Entry 5HKN (X-ray diffraction, 1.76 A resolution); this record covers chains A and B.

[Chain A (and B)]
Name: fullerene organizing protein
Notes: chain B of this document is another copy of the same molecule, construct and numbering; everything in this record applies to it too
Chain sequence (30 residues; row label = number of the first residue in the row):
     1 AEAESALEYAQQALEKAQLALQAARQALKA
Ligand contacts: buckminsterfullerene, buckyball (60C): Leu-19, Ala-20, Ala-23
Reported in the primary citation:
  - binding site for buckminsterfullerene, buckyball: Tyr-9

[How chain A and chain B interact]
Residue-residue contacts (27; chain A residue first):
  Ala-3(A) / Leu-28(B)  hydrophobic
  Glu-4(A) / Leu-28(B)
  Leu-7(A) / Leu-21(B)  hydrophobic
  Leu-7(A) / Ala-24(B)  hydrophobic
  Leu-7(A) / Arg-25(B)
  Leu-7(A) / Leu-28(B)  hydrophobic
  Glu-8(A) / Arg-25(B)
  Ala-10(A) / Leu-21(B)
  Gln-11(A) / Gln-18(B)
  Gln-11(A) / Leu-21(B)
  Gln-11(A) / Gln-22(B)
  Gln-11(A) / Arg-25(B)  hydrogen bond
  Leu-14(A) / Gln-18(B)
  Leu-14(A) / Leu-21(B)  hydrophobic
  Glu-15(A) / Gln-18(B)
  Gln-18(A) / Gln-11(B)  hydrogen bond
  Gln-18(A) / Leu-14(B)
  Gln-18(A) / Glu-15(B)
  Leu-21(A) / Leu-7(B)  hydrophobic
  Leu-21(A) / Ala-10(B)
  Leu-21(A) / Gln-11(B)
  Gln-22(A) / Gln-11(B)  hydrogen bond
  Ala-24(A) / Leu-7(B)  hydrophobic
  Arg-25(A) / Leu-7(B)
  Arg-25(A) / Gln-11(B)
  Leu-28(A) / Glu-4(B)
  Leu-28(A) / Leu-7(B)  hydrophobic
Other interface residues (no listed pair), chain A (15 interface residues in all): Ala-17
Other interface residues (no listed pair), chain B (15 interface residues in all): Ala-3, Glu-8, Ala-17

[In short]
Chain A and chain B each contribute 15 residues to their interface, with 3 hydrogen bonds. Among the polar
pairs are Gln-11(A)/Arg-25(B), Gln-18(A)/Gln-11(B) and Gln-22(A)/Gln-11(B). Chain A binds
buckminsterfullerene, buckyball. The paper reports a binding site for buckminsterfullerene, buckyball at
Tyr-9(A).
Chain A and chain B are both fullerene organizing protein; the structure, Crystal structure de novo designed
fullerene organizing protein complex with fullerene, was determined by X-ray diffraction together with 5ET3
and 5HKR from the same study.
